5EUY - chains B and C of the 4 polymer chains in the assembly; structure by X-ray diffraction, 2.06 A resolution.

[Chain B (and C)]
Protein: Aldehyde dehydrogenase
Source organism: Pyrobaculum sp. 1860
Notes: chain C of this document is another copy of the same molecule, construct and numbering; everything in this record applies to it too
UniProtKB: G7VCG0 (G7VCG0_9CREN); residue numbers follow UniProt; this construct covers 1-491
Chain sequence (491 residues; row label = number of the first residue in the row):
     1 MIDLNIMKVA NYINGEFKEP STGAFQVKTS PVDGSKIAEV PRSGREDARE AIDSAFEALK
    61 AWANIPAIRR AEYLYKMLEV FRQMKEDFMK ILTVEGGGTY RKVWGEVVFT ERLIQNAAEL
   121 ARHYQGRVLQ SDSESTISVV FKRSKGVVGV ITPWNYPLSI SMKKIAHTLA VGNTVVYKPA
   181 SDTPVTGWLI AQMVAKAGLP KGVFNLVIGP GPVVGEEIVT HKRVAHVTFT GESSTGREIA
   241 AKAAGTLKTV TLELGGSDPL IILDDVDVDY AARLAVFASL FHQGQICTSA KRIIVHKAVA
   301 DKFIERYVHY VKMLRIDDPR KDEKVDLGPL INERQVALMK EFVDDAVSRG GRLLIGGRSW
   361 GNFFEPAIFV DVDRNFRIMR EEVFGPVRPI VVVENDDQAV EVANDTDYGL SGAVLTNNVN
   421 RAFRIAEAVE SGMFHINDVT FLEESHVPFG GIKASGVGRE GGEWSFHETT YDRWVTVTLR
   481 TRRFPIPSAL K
Disordered / not traced: 1-3 (chain C: 1-6)
Ligand contacts: NADP (NAP; NADP nicotinamide-adenine-dinucleotide phosphate): Ile151, Thr152, Pro153, Trp154, Lys178, Pro179, Ala180, Ser181, Asp182, Gly209, Pro210, Gly211, Pro212, Gly215, Glu216, Val219, Phe229, Thr230, Gly231, Glu232, Thr235, Glu238, Ile239, Leu254, Gly255, Gly256, Cys287, Ile331, Asn332, Gln335, Glu382, Phe384
What the authors report for this chain:
  - binding site for NADP: Lys178, Ser181, Gly211, Glu216, Thr235, Glu238
  - catalytic residues: Glu253, Cys287 (citing earlier work)

[Interface between chain B and chain C]
Contacting residue pairs (45):
  Pro66(B) with Ser131(C); Asp132(C)
  Ala67(B) with Gln130(C)
  Ile68(B) with Asp132(C)
  Arg122(B) with Gln130(C); Asp132(C), salt bridge
  Tyr124(B) with Gln130(C), hydrogen bond (backbone-side chain)
  Gln125(B) with Arg127(C); Val128(C); Leu129(C)
  Gly126(B) with Arg127(C); Val128(C), hydrogen bond (backbone-backbone)
  Arg127(B) with Gln125(C); Gly126(C); Arg127(C); Val128(C)
  Val128(B) with Gln125(C); Gly126(C), hydrogen bond (backbone-backbone); Arg127(C); Val139(C), hydrophobic; Val140(C); Phe141(C), hydrophobic
  Leu129(B) with Gln125(C)
  Gln130(B) with Ala67(C); Arg122(C); Tyr124(C), hydrogen bond (side chain-backbone)
  Ser131(B) with Pro66(C)
  Asp132(B) with Pro66(C); Ile68(C); Arg69(C); Arg122(C), salt bridge
  Glu134(B) with Pro66(C)
  Val139(B) with Val128(C), hydrophobic
  Val140(B) with Val128(C)
  Phe141(B) with Val128(C), hydrophobic
  Thr416(B) with Val419(C)
  Asn417(B) with Asn417(C); Asn418(C); Val419(C), hydrogen bond (backbone-backbone); Asn420(C), hydrogen bond
  Asn418(B) with Asn417(C)
  Val419(B) with Asn417(C), hydrogen bond (backbone-backbone); Val419(C), hydrophobic
  Asn420(B) with Asn417(C), hydrogen bond
  Phe423(B) with Phe423(C), hydrophobic
Also at the interface, not in a pair above, chain B (29 interface residues in all): Arg69, Ala121, His123, Ser133, Ile137, Asn437
Also at the interface, not in a pair above, chain C (29 interface residues in all): Arg70, Ala121, Ser133, Glu134, Ile137, Thr416, Asn437

[Summary]
The chain B/chain C interface involves 29 residues from each chain; the contacts include 8 hydrogen bonds and
2 salt bridges. Polar contacts include Arg122(B)-Asp132(C), Tyr124(B)-Gln130(C) and Asn417(B)-Asn420(C).
Ligands of chain B: NADP. From the paper: catalytic residues Glu253(B) and Cys287(B); a binding site for NADP
at Lys178(B), Ser181(B) and Gly211(B) among others.
Chain B and chain C are both Aldehyde dehydrogenase (Pyrobaculum sp. 1860); the structure, Thermostable
aldehyde dehydrogenase from Pyrobaculum sp.1860 complexed with NADP+, was determined by X-ray diffraction
(same publication as 5F2C, 5EXF, 5EEB and 5EK6).
